Entry 9QCL (electron microscopy, 3.70 A resolution); this record covers chains I and H of the 14 polymer chains in the assembly.

== Chain I (and H) ==
Name: ATP-dependent Clp protease ATP-binding subunit ClpC
From: Staphylococcus aureus
Notes: chain H of this document is another copy of the same molecule, construct and numbering; everything in this record applies to it too
UniProt: Q2G0P5 (CLPC_STAA8); residues 1-818 here = UniProt positions 1-818
Chain sequence (818 residues; row label = number of the first residue in the row):
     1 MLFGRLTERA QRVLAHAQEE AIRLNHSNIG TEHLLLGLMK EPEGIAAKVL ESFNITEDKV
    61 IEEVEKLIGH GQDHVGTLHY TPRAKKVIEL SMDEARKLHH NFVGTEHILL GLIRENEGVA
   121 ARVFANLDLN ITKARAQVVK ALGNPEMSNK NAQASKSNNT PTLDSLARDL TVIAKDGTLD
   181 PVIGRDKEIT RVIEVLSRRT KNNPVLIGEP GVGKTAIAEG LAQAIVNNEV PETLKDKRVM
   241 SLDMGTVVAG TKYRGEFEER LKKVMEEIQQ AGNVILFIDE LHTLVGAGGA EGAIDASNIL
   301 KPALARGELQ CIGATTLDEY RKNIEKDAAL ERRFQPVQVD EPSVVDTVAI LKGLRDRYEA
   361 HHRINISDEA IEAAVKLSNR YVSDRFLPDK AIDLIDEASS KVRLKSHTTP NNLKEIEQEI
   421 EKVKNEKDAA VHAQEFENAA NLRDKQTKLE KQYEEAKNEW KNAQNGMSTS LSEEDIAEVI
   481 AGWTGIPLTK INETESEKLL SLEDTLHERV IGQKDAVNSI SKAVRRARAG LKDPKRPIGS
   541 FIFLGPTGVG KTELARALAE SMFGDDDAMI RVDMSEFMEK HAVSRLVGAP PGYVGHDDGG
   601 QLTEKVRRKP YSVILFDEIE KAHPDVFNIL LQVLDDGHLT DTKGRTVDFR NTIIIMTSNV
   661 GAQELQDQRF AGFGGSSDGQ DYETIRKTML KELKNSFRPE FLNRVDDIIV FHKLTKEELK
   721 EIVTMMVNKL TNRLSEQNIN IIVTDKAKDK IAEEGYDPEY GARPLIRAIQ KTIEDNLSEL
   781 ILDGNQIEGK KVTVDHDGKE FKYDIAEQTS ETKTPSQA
Not modelled in the structure: 143-158, 248-254, 280, 282-298, 595-600, 809-818 (chain H: 1-158, 248-254, 280, 282-298, 595-600, 809-818)
Residues lining bound ligands: ADP (adenosine-5'-diphosphate): Arg-509, Val-510, Ile-511, Thr-547, Gly-548, Val-549, Gly-550, Lys-551, Thr-552, Glu-553, Arg-571, Ile-722, Met-725, Ala-762, Arg-763, Ile-766
UniProt features mapped onto this chain:
  - binding site (ATP): Gly-208 to Thr-215, Gly-545 to Thr-552
Reported in the primary citation:
  - mutagenesis - T7D, R9A, E32A, K85A, E106A, D356A, E435A, F436A: increased catalytic activity on FITC-casein
  - mutagenesis - E32A/E106A: increased catalytic activity
  - mutagenesis - E106A: abolished catalytic activity on pArg
  - mutagenesis - R122A, N462A: unchanged catalytic activity on FITC-casein

== How chain I and chain H interact ==
Pairs across the interface - 60 pairs, chain I then chain H:
  Asn-116(I) / Glu-232(H)
  Glu-117(I) / Glu-232(H)
  Asp-180(I) / Arg-199(H)  salt bridge
  Gly-211(I) / Arg-332(H)
  Arg-357(I) / Arg-199(H)
  Tyr-358(I) / Arg-199(H)
  Tyr-358(I) / Thr-200(H)
  His-361(I) / Ser-197(H)
  His-361(I) / Arg-198(H)  hydrogen bond (side chain-backbone)
  His-361(I) / Arg-199(H)
  His-362(I) / Ser-197(H)  hydrogen bond (side chain-backbone)
  His-362(I) / Arg-198(H)
  His-362(I) / Arg-199(H)
  Asp-393(I) / Arg-198(H)
  Asp-396(I) / Arg-198(H)  salt bridge
  Asp-396(I) / Arg-199(H)  hydrogen bond (side chain-backbone)
  Asp-396(I) / Thr-200(H)  hydrogen bond
  Glu-397(I) / Arg-191(H)  salt bridge
  Glu-397(I) / Glu-194(H)
  Glu-397(I) / Arg-198(H)  salt bridge
  Glu-397(I) / Gln-335(H)  hydrogen bond
  Ser-400(I) / Glu-194(H)  hydrogen bond (side chain-backbone)
  Ser-400(I) / Ser-197(H)
  Lys-401(I) / Arg-191(H)
  Lys-401(I) / Glu-194(H)  hydrogen bond (backbone-side chain)
  Arg-403(I) / Thr-233(H)
  Leu-404(I) / Ile-193(H)  hydrophobic
  Leu-404(I) / Glu-194(H)
  Leu-404(I) / Ser-197(H)
  His-407(I) / Pro-231(H)
  His-407(I) / Glu-232(H)
  Lys-414(I) / Glu-229(H)  salt bridge
  Arg-571(I) / Glu-700(H)  salt bridge
  Asp-573(I) / Glu-700(H)
  Glu-576(I) / Arg-698(H)
  Val-594(I) / Lys-580(H)
  Leu-730(I) / Leu-531(H)  hydrophobic
  Arg-733(I) / Gly-530(H)
  Arg-733(I) / Leu-531(H)  hydrogen bond (side chain-backbone)
  Arg-733(I) / Asp-533(H)
  Leu-734(I) / Ala-529(H)
  Leu-734(I) / Gly-530(H)
  Leu-734(I) / Leu-531(H)  hydrophobic
  Tyr-760(I) / Lys-687(H)
  Tyr-760(I) / Lys-691(H)
  Arg-763(I) / Asn-703(H)  hydrogen bond
  Arg-767(I) / Glu-683(H)  salt bridge
  Arg-767(I) / Arg-686(H)
  Arg-767(I) / Asp-707(H)  salt bridge
  Gln-770(I) / Arg-526(H)  hydrogen bond (backbone-side chain)
  Glu-774(I) / Arg-526(H)  salt bridge
  Glu-774(I) / Leu-531(H)
  Asp-775(I) / Lys-522(H)
  Asp-775(I) / Arg-526(H)  salt bridge
  Ser-778(I) / Arg-525(H)
  Glu-779(I) / Arg-525(H)
  Leu-782(I) / Ser-496(H)  hydrogen bond (backbone-side chain)
  Leu-782(I) / Leu-499(H)  hydrophobic
  Leu-782(I) / Arg-525(H)
  Asp-783(I) / Leu-500(H)
Also at the interface, not in a pair above, chain I (43 interface residues in all): Thr-215, Ile-392, Thr-408, Trp-483, Gln-737, Asp-757, Pro-764, Lys-771, Gly-784
Also at the interface, not in a pair above, chain H (34 interface residues in all): Lys-532, Pro-534

== Summary ==
43 residues of chain I and 34 residues of chain H are in contact, with 11 hydrogen bonds and 10 salt bridges.
Polar contacts include Asp-180(I)/Arg-199(H), Asp-396(I)/Arg-198(H) and Glu-397(I)/Arg-191(H). The paper
reports that T7D, R9A and E32A of chain I, among others, increase catalytic activity on FITC-casein;
E32A/E106A of chain I increase catalytic activity; 11 substitutions were tested in all.
Chain I and chain H are both ATP-dependent Clp protease ATP-binding subunit ClpC (Staphylococcus aureus); the
structure, S.aureus ClpC tetradecameric resting state, was determined by electron microscopy together with
9QQR and 9QRW from the same study.
